PDB entry 3SAM | X-ray diffraction, 2.55 A resolution | chains B and C of the 3 polymer chains in the assembly

Chain B (and C):
Protein: Rifampicin resistance protein
Source organism: Vaccinia virus
Notes: chain C of this document is another copy of the same molecule, construct and numbering; everything in this record applies to it too
Reference sequence: P68440 (REFR_VACCW); numbering as in UniProt (aligned over 1-551)
Sequence (576 residues; numbered -24 to 551; the number before each row is that of its first residue; numbers below 1 keep their minus sign (Met-24 is residue -24)):
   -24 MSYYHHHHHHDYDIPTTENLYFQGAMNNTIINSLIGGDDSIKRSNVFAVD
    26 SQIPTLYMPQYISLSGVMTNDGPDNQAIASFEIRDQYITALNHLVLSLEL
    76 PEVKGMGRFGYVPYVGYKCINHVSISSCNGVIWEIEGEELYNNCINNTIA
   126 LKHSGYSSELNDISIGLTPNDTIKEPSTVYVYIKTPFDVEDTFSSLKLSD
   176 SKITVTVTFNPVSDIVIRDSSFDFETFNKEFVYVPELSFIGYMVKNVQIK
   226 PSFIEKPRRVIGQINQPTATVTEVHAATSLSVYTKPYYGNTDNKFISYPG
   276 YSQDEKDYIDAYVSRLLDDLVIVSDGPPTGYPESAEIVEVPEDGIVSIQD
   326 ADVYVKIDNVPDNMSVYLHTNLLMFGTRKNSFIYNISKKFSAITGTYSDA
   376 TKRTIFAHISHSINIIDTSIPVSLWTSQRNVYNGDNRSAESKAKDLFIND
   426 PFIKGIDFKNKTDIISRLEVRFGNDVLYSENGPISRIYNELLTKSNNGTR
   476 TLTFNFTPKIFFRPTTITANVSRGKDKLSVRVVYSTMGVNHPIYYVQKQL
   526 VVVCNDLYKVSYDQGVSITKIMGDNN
Unresolved in the structure: -24 to -2, 12-13, 47-49, 548-551 (chain C: -24 to -12, 2-15, 46-48, 548-551)
Construct notes: expression tag (-24 to 0); engineered mutation Gly513 (Asp in P68440)
Swiss-Prot annotation at these positions:
  - mutagenesis: Lys17 (K17R: Confers 30% resistance to rifampicin), Val24 (V24F: Confers 35% resistance to rifampicin), Asp25 (D25N: Confers 60% resistance to rifampicin; D25V: Confers 45% resistance to rifampicin), Ser26 (S26C: Confers 40% resistance to rifampicin), Gln27 (Q27K: Confers 50% resistance to rifampicin), Thr30 (T30I: Confers 50% resistance to rifampicin), Met33 (M33I: Confers 20% resistance to rifampicin), Cys94 (C94Y: Confers 30% resistance to rifampicin), Asp175 (D175Y: Confers 50% resistance to rifampicin), Val222 (V222A: Confers 40% resistance to rifampicin), Ser227 (S227L: Confers 50% resistance to rifampicin), Arg234 (R234I: Confers 50% resistance to rifampicin), 10 further mutagenesis entries in UniProt
From the paper describing this entry:
  - self-association interface (contacts with another copy of this molecule): Met1 to Leu31

Chain B / chain C interface:
Residue-residue contacts - 128 pairs, chain B then chain C:
  Gly-1(B) - Ile37(C)
  Gly-1(B) - Ser38(C)  hydrogen bond (backbone-backbone)
  Gly-1(B) - Leu39(C)
  Ala0(B) - Ile37(C)
  Ala0(B) - Asp60(C)
  Met1(B) - Gln35(C)
  Met1(B) - Ile37(C)  hydrophobic
  Met1(B) - Asp60(C)  hydrogen bond (backbone-side chain)
  Met1(B) - Tyr62(C)
  Met1(B) - Ile63(C)  hydrophobic
  Met1(B) - Tyr217(C)
  Met1(B) - Met218(C)
  Asn2(B) - Gln35(C)  hydrogen bond
  Ile5(B) - Met33(C)  hydrophobic
  Ile5(B) - Gln35(C)
  Ile6(B) - Tyr62(C)  hydrophobic
  Ile6(B) - Met218(C)  hydrophobic
  Leu9(B) - Leu31(C)  hydrophobic
  Leu9(B) - Tyr32(C)
  Leu9(B) - Met33(C)  hydrophobic
  Leu9(B) - Met218(C)
  Leu9(B) - Lys220(C)  hydrogen bond (backbone-side chain)
  Ile10(B) - Met218(C)  hydrophobic
  Ile10(B) - Lys220(C)
  Asp14(B) - Asn221(C)
  Ile16(B) - Ile28(C)  hydrophobic
  Arg18(B) - Ile28(C)
  Arg18(B) - Pro29(C)  hydrogen bond (side chain-backbone)
  Arg18(B) - Thr30(C)
  Arg18(B) - Leu31(C)
  Ser19(B) - Gln27(C)  hydrogen bond
  Ser19(B) - Ile28(C)  hydrogen bond (backbone-backbone)
  Ser19(B) - Pro29(C)
  Ser19(B) - Thr30(C)  hydrogen bond (backbone-backbone)
  Asn20(B) - Thr30(C)
  Asn20(B) - Phe168(C)
  Asn20(B) - Gln223(C)  hydrogen bond (side chain-backbone)
  Val21(B) - Pro29(C)  hydrophobic
  Val21(B) - Thr30(C)  hydrogen bond (backbone-side chain)
  Val21(B) - Thr167(C)  hydrogen bond (backbone-side chain)
  Val21(B) - Phe168(C)  hydrogen bond (backbone-backbone)
  Phe22(B) - Thr30(C)
  Phe22(B) - Tyr32(C)  hydrophobic
  Phe22(B) - Thr167(C)
  Phe22(B) - Phe168(C)
  Phe22(B) - Ser170(C)
  Phe22(B) - Lys172(C)  hydrogen bond (backbone-side chain)
  Phe22(B) - Tyr217(C)  hydrophobic
  Phe22(B) - Val219(C)  hydrophobic
  Ala23(B) - Gln223(C)
  Ala23(B) - Lys225(C)
  Val24(B) - Phe168(C)  hydrophobic
  Val24(B) - Lys225(C)
  Val24(B) - Ile485(C)
  Val24(B) - Phe486(C)  hydrophobic
  Asp25(B) - Lys225(C)  salt bridge
  Asp25(B) - Phe486(C)
  Ser26(B) - Ile485(C)
  Ser26(B) - Phe486(C)
  Gln27(B) - Phe486(C)  hydrogen bond (backbone-backbone)
  Gln27(B) - Phe487(C)
  Gln27(B) - Arg488(C)  hydrogen bond (backbone-backbone)
  Ile28(B) - Arg488(C)
  Pro29(B) - Thr482(C)
  Pro29(B) - Arg488(C)
  Pro29(B) - Thr490(C)
  Tyr32(B) - Asn480(C)
  Tyr32(B) - Phe481(C)  hydrogen bond (side chain-backbone)
  Tyr32(B) - Thr482(C)  hydrogen bond
  Tyr32(B) - Thr490(C)  hydrogen bond
  Met33(B) - Thr491(C)
  Met33(B) - Ile492(C)  hydrophobic
  Pro34(B) - Thr478(C)
  Pro34(B) - Phe479(C)
  Pro34(B) - Phe481(C)  hydrophobic
  Gln35(B) - Leu452(C)
  Tyr36(B) - Tyr453(C)
  Tyr36(B) - Ser460(C)
  Tyr36(B) - Tyr463(C)
  Tyr36(B) - Leu467(C)
  Tyr36(B) - Thr476(C)
  Tyr36(B) - Thr478(C)
  His68(B) - Tyr463(C)  hydrogen bond (backbone-side chain)
  His68(B) - Leu467(C)
  Val70(B) - Ile459(C)  hydrophobic
  Val70(B) - Tyr463(C)
  Val70(B) - Leu466(C)  hydrophobic
  Asn122(B) - Lys469(C)
  Ile124(B) - Glu465(C)
  Ile124(B) - Ser470(C)
  Ile124(B) - Asn471(C)
  Ala125(B) - Leu466(C)  hydrophobic
  His128(B) - Ile462(C)
  His128(B) - Glu465(C)  salt bridge
  Glu134(B) - Lys436(C)  salt bridge
  Tyr155(B) - Pro458(C)
  Tyr155(B) - Ile459(C)  hydrophobic
  Tyr155(B) - Ile462(C)  hydrophobic
  Thr167(B) - Phe481(C)
  Phe168(B) - Pro483(C)  hydrophobic
  Ser213(B) - Ile459(C)
  Ser213(B) - Tyr463(C)  hydrogen bond (backbone-side chain)
  Phe214(B) - Tyr463(C)  hydrogen bond (backbone-side chain)
  Ile215(B) - Tyr463(C)  hydrophobic
  Ile215(B) - Phe481(C)  hydrophobic
  Tyr217(B) - Phe481(C)
  Ser373(B) - Asp333(C)  hydrogen bond
  Asp374(B) - Asp333(C)  hydrogen bond (backbone-side chain)
  Ala375(B) - Lys331(C)
  Ala375(B) - Asp333(C)  hydrogen bond (backbone-side chain)
  Thr376(B) - Tyr329(C)
  Thr376(B) - Lys331(C)
  Arg442(B) - Thr-8(C)  hydrogen bond
  Glu444(B) - Thr-8(C)  hydrogen bond
  Phe447(B) - Gly-1(C)
  Asp450(B) - Gln-2(C)
  Val451(B) - Thr-8(C)
  Val451(B) - Glu-7(C)
  Val451(B) - Leu-5(C)
  Val451(B) - Gln-2(C)
  Leu452(B) - Gly-1(C)
  Thr482(B) - Val21(C)
  Phe487(B) - Ser19(C)
  Phe487(B) - Val21(C)  hydrophobic
  Ile492(B) - Gly-1(C)
  Thr493(B) - Gly-1(C)  hydrogen bond (backbone-backbone)
  Thr493(B) - Met1(C)
  Lys500(B) - Gln-2(C)  hydrogen bond (side chain-backbone)
Other interface residues (no listed pair), chain B (65 interface residues in all): Gly11, Lys17, Ser38, Leu69, Ser72, Tyr157, Asp166, Ser454, Arg488
Other interface residues (no listed pair), chain C (77 interface residues in all): Arg18, Pro34, Ala65, Gly216, Val222, Ile224, Pro226, Phe228, Glu280, Ile332, Thr369, Gly457, Leu477

Overview:
65 residues of chain B face 77 of chain C across their interface; the contacts include 28 hydrogen bonds and 3
salt bridges. Polar pairs include Asp25(B)-Lys225(C), His128(B)-Glu465(C) and Glu134(B)-Lys436(C). From
UniProt: 22 mutagenesis sites on chain B. From the paper: a self-association interface involving Met1(B).
Both chains are Rifampicin resistance protein (Vaccinia virus). Entry 3SAM (Structure of D13, the scaffolding
protein of vaccinia virus (mutant D513G)) was determined by X-ray diffraction together with 3SAQ from the same
study.
